PDB entry 6CUA | X-ray diffraction, 2.17 A resolution | chains A and P of the 4 polymer chains in the assembly

[Chain A]
Protein: DNA polymerase beta
Source organism: Homo sapiens
Notes: EC 2.7.7.7, 4.2.99.-
UniProtKB: P06746 (DPOLB_HUMAN); residues 1-335 here = UniProt positions 1-335
Chain sequence (335 residues; row label = number of the first residue in the row):
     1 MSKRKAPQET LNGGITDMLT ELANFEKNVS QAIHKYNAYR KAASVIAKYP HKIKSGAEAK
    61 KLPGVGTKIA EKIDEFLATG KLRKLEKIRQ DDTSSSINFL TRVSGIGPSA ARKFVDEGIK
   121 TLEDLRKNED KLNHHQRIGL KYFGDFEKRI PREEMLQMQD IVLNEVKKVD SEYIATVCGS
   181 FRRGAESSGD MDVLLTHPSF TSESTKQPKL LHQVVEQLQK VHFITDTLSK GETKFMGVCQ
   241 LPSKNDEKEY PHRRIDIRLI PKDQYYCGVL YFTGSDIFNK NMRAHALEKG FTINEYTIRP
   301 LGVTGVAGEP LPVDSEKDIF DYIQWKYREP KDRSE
Not modelled in the structure: 1-6, 205-206
Swiss-Prot annotation at these positions:
  - region: Arg183 to Asp192 (DNA-binding)
  - active site: Lys72 (Nucleophile)
  - binding site (K(+)): Lys60, Leu62, Val65, Thr101, Val103, Ile106
  - binding site (Na(+)): Lys60, Leu62, Val65, Thr101, Val103, Ile106
  - binding site (dATP): Arg149, Ser180, Arg183, Gly189, Asp190
  - binding site (dCTP): Arg149, Ser180, Arg183, Gly189, Asp190
  - binding site (dGTP): Arg149, Ser180, Arg183, Gly189, Asp190, Asp192
  - binding site (dTTP): Arg149, Ser180, Arg183, Gly189, Asp190
  - binding site (Mg(2+)): Asp190, Asp192, Asp256
  - modified residue: Lys72 (N6-acetyllysine), Arg83 (Omega-N-methylarginine), Arg152 (Omega-N-methylarginine)
  - cross-link (Glycyl lysine isopeptide (Lys-Gly)): Lys41 (interchain with G-Cter in ubiquitin), Lys61 (interchain with G-Cter in ubiquitin), Lys81 (interchain with G-Cter in ubiquitin)
  - natural variant: Leu22 (L22P: Found in a gastric cancer sample; uncertain significance), Tyr39 (Y39C: Found in a gastric cancer sample; uncertain significance), Gly118 (G118V: Decreased DNA-directed DNA polymerase activity), Arg137 (R137Q: Decreased function in base-excision repair), Arg149 (R149I: Decreased DNA-directed DNA polymerase activity), Asp160 (D160N: Found in a gastric cancer sample; uncertain significance), Cys239 (C239R: Found in a gastric cancer sample; uncertain significance), Lys289 (K289M: Found in a colon cancer sample; uncertain significance), Asn294 (N294D: Found in a gastric cancer sample; uncertain significance), Glu295 (E295K: Found in a gastric cancer sample; uncertain significance)
  - mutagenesis: Phe25 (F25W: No effect on 5'-dRP lyase activity. Decreased ssDNA binding), His34 (H34G: Decreased 5'-dRP lyase activity. Decreased ssDNA binding), Lys35 (K35A: Decreased 5'-dRP lyase activity. Decreased ssDNA binding. Loss of 5'-dRP lyase activity; when associated with A-68 and A-72. Decreased ssDNA binding; when associated with A-68 and A-72 ...), Tyr39 (Y39F: No effect on 5'-dRP lyase activity; Y39Q: Abolishes DNA polymerase and 5'-dRP lyase activity), Lys41 (K41R: Abolishes ubiquitination; when associated with R-61 and R-81), Lys60 (K60A: Decreased 5'-dRP lyase activity. Decreased ssDNA binding), Lys61 (K61R: Abolishes ubiquitination; when associated with R-41 and R-81), Lys68 (K68A: No effect on 5'-dRP lyase activity. Decreased ssDNA binding. Loss of 5'-dRP lyase activity; when associated with A-35 and A-72. Decreased ssDNA binding; when associated with A-35 and A-72 ...), Glu71 (E71Q: No effect on 5'-dRP lyase activity. No effect on structure shown by circular dichroism. No effect on ssDNA binding), Lys72 (K72A: Severely reduced 5'-dRP lyase activity. Does not affect ssDNA binding. Loss of 5'-dRP lyase activity; when associated with A-35 and A-68. Decreased ssDNA binding ...), Glu75 (E75A: Slightly decreased 5'-dRP lyase activity. Decreased ssDNA binding. No effect on structure shown by circular dichroism), Lys81 (K81R: Abolishes ubiquitination; when associated with R-41 and R-61), 5 further mutagenesis entries in UniProt

[Chain P]
Molecule: 10-nt DNA strand
Sequence (10 nucleotides; row label = number of the first residue in the row):
     1 GCTGATGCGA

[Chain A / chain P interface]
Pairs across the interface (14):
  Val103(A) - DG9(P)  phosphate contact
  Ser104(A) - DG9(P)  phosphate contact
  Gly105(A) - DC8(P)  sugar contact
  Gly105(A) - DG9(P)  hydrogen bond to the phosphate
  Ile106(A) - DG9(P)  phosphate contact
  Gly107(A) - DC8(P)  hydrogen bond to the phosphate
  Pro108(A) - DC8(P)  phosphate contact
  Ser109(A) - DG7(P)  phosphate contact
  Ser109(A) - DC8(P)  hydrogen bond to the phosphate
  Ala110(A) - DC8(P)  hydrogen bond to the phosphate
  His135(A) - DG9(P)  sugar contact
  Lys234(A) - DG9(P)  base contact
  Arg254(A) - DA10(P)  salt bridge to the phosphate
  Asp256(A) - DA10(P)  sugar contact
Other interface residues (no listed pair), chain A (14 interface residues in all): Asp192, Met236

[In short]
14 residues of chain A face 4 of chain P across their interface, with 4 hydrogen bonds and 1 salt bridge.
Polar pairs include Gly105(A)-DG9(P), Gly107(A)-DC8(P) and Ser109(A)-DC8(P).
Chain A is DNA polymerase beta (Homo sapiens) and chain P is a 10-nt DNA strand; the structure, Structure of
human DNA polymerase beta complexed with 8-ClG in the template base paired with incoming ..., was determined
by X-ray diffraction.
